Entry 1XC9 (X-ray diffraction, 1.90 A resolution); this record covers chains B and A of the 3 polymer chains in the assembly.

== Chain B ==
Molecule: DNA primer strand
Sequence (10 nucleotides; row label = number of the first residue in the row):
    20 GGGATGGTGC

== Chain A ==
Molecule: DNA polymerase I
Source organism: Geobacillus stearothermophilus
Notes: EC 2.7.7.7; fragment: analogous to the E. coli klenow fragment
Reference sequence: P52026 (DPO1_BACST); numbering as in UniProt (aligned over 304-876)
Chain sequence (580 residues; numbered 297 to 876; the number before each row is that of its first residue):
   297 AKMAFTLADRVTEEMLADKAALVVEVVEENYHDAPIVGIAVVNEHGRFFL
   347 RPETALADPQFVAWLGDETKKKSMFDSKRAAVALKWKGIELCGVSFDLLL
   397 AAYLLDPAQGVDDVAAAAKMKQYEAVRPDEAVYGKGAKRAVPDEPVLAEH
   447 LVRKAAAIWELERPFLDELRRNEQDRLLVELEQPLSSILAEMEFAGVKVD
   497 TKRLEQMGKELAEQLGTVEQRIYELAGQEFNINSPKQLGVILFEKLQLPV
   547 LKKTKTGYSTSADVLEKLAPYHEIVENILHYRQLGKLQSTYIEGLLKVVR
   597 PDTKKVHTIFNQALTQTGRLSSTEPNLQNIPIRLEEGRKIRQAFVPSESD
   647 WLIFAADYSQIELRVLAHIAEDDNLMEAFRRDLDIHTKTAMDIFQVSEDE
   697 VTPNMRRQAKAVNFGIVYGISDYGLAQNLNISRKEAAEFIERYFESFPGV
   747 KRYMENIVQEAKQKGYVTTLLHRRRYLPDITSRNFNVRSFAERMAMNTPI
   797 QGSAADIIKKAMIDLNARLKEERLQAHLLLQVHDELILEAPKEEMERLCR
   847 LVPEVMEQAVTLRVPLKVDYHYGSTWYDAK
Curated features (UniProtKB/Swiss-Prot):
  - natural variant: Arg306 (S306R: In strain: X; this construct carries the variant), Glu309 (D309E: In strain: X; this construct carries the variant), Val320 (V320L: In strain: X), Asp329 (H329D: In strain: X; this construct carries the variant), His341 (R341H: In strain: X; this construct carries the variant), Gln356 (K356Q: In strain: X; this construct carries the variant), Val358 (L358V: In strain: X; this construct carries the variant), Ser369 (T369S: In strain: X; this construct carries the variant), Cys388 (R388C: In strain: X; this construct carries the variant), Ser391 (V391S: In strain: X; this construct carries the variant), Ala411 (A411R: In strain: X), Ala413 (V413A: In strain: X; this construct carries the variant), 33 further natural variant entries in UniProt
Metal / ion sites: Mg2+ near Tyr654 (its only coordinating residue here)
Residues lining bound ligands: BAP (1,2,3-trihydroxy-1,2,3,4-tetrahydrobenzo[a]pyrene): Arg615, Glu658, Val713, Tyr714, Gln797, His829, Asp830

== Chain B / chain A interface ==
Residue-residue contacts (29):
  DA23(B) with Thr552(A), phosphate contact
  DT24(B) with Thr550(A), hydrogen bond to the phosphate; Lys551(A), hydrogen bond to the phosphate; Thr552(A), hydrogen bond to the phosphate
  DG25(B) with Ser555(A), phosphate contact; Thr556(A), hydrogen bond to the phosphate; Ser557(A), phosphate contact; Arg578(A), hydrogen bond to the phosphate; Lys582(A), base contact
  DG26(B) with Ser557(A), phosphate contact; Ala558(A), hydrogen bond to the phosphate; Arg578(A), salt bridge to the phosphate; Lys582(A), hydrogen bond to the base
  DT27(B) with Gln579(A), phosphate contact; Lys582(A), sugar contact; Tyr587(A), hydrogen bond to the sugar; Asn625(A), hydrogen bond to the base; Pro627(A), phosphate contact
  DG28(B) with Gln624(A), sugar contact; Asn625(A), sugar contact; Ile626(A), sugar contact; Pro627(A), phosphate contact; Ile628(A), hydrogen bond to the phosphate; Arg629(A), salt bridge to the phosphate; His829(A), sugar contact
  DC29(B) with Ile628(A), phosphate contact; Arg629(A), salt bridge to the phosphate; Tyr714(A), base contact; His829(A), hydrogen bond to the sugar
Also at the interface, not in a pair above, chain B (8 interface residues in all): DG20
Also at the interface, not in a pair above, chain A (23 interface residues in all): Ala433, Pro531, Tyr554, Leu630

== Overview ==
The interface between chain B and chain A involves 8 residues on one side and 23 on the other, with 11
hydrogen bonds and 3 salt bridges. Polar pairs include DG26(B)-Lys582(A), DT27(B)-Asn625(A) and
DT27(B)-Tyr587(A). Chain A binds compound BAP.
Here chain B is DNA primer strand and chain A is DNA polymerase I (Geobacillus stearothermophilus). Entry 1XC9
(Structure of a high-fidelity polymerase bound to a benzo[a]pyrene adduct that blocks replication) was
determined by X-ray diffraction.
